PDB entry 5BRV | X-ray diffraction, 1.60 A resolution | chain A

# Chain A
Name: Carbonic anhydrase 2
From: Homo sapiens
Notes: EC 4.2.1.1
UniProtKB: P00918 (CAH2_HUMAN); numbering as in UniProt (aligned over 3-260)
Sequence (260 residues; numbered 1 to 260; the number before each row is that of its first residue):
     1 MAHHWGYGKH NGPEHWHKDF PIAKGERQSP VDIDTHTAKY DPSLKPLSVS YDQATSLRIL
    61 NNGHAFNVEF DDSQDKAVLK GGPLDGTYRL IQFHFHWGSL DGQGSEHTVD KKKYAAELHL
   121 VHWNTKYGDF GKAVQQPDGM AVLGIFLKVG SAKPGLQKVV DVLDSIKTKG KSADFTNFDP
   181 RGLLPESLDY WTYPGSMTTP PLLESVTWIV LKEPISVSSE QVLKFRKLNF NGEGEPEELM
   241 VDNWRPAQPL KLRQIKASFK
Not modelled in the structure: 1-2
Construct notes: initiating methionine (1); expression tag (2); engineered mutation Met-140 (Leu in P00918), Met-197 (Leu in P00918), Ser-205 (Cys in P00918), Leu-252 (Asn in P00918)
Ion coordination: Zn2+: His-94, His-96, His-119 (together with 9TH)
Residues lining bound ligands: 9TH (pentamethylcyclopentadienyl iridium [N-benzensulfonamide-(2-pyridylmethyl-4-benzensulfonamide)amin] chloride): Asn-67, Ile-91, Gln-92, His-94, His-96, Glu-106, His-119, Val-121, Phe-130, Gly-131, Val-134, Met-140, Val-142, Ser-196, Met-197, Thr-198, Thr-199, Pro-200, Pro-201, Leu-203, Trp-208
Swiss-Prot annotation at these positions:
  - active site: His-64 (Proton donor/acceptor)
  - binding site (Zn(2+)): His-94, His-96, His-119
  - binding site (substrate): Thr-198, Thr-199
  - site: Tyr-7 (Fine-tunes the proton-transfer properties of H-64), Asn-62 (Fine-tunes the proton-transfer properties of H-64), Asn-67 (Fine-tunes the proton-transfer properties of H-64), Gln-92 (Involved in the binding of some activators, including histamine and L-histidine)
  - modified residue (Phosphoserine): Ser-165, Ser-172
  - natural variant: Lys-18 (K18E: In Jogjakarta), Gln-92 (Q92P: In OPTB3), His-94 (H94Y: In OPTB3 loss of activity), His-107 (H107Y: In OPTB3), Gly-144 (G144R: In OPTB3), Pro-236 (P236H: In Melbourne)
  - mutagenesis: Trp-5 (W5A: Impaired activity, not rescued by 4-methylimidazole (4-MI); when associated with W-64), Tyr-7 (Y7F: Enhanced activity; Y7H: Reduced proton transfer rate), Asn-62 (N62A: Reduced activity; N62D: Strongly reduced activity; N62H: Reduced proton transfer; when associated with A-64; N62L: Reduced activity; N62T: Reduced activity; N62V: Reduced activity), His-64 (H64A: Reduced CO(2) hydrase activity, rescued by 4-methylimidazole (4-MI). Reduced proton transfer; when associated with H-62. Enhanced proton transfer; when associated with H-67 ...), Ala-65 (A65F: Reduced activity; A65S: 2-fold decrease in enzyme efficiency, as determined by kcat/KM ratio, and efficiently inhibited by chlorzolamide; when associated with Q-67), Asn-67 (N67H: Enhanced proton transfer; when associated with A-64; N67L: Reduced activity ...), His-94 (H94C/D/E/N/Q: Strongly reduced CO(2) hydrase and p-nitrophenyl acetate esterase activities, impaired stability of zinc binding), Glu-106 (E106A/Q: Strongly reduced CO(2) hydrase activity; E106D: Normal CO(2) hydrase activity), Glu-117 (E117Q: Strongly reduced activity and sulfonamide affinity), His-119 (H119D/N/Q: Reduced activity; H119E: Strongly reduced activity), Val-121 (V121A/G/I/L/S: Reduced CO(2) hydrase and p-nitrophenyl acetate esterase activities; V121K/R: Strongly reduced CO(2) hydrase and p-nitrophenyl acetate esterase activities), Val-142 (V142F/Y: Strongly impaired activity; V142G: Weakly impaired activity; V142H: Impaired activity), 3 further mutagenesis entries in UniProt

# Summary
Bound to chain A: compound 9TH. The Zn2+ site is built by His-94, His-96 and His-119. From UniProt:
active-site residue His-64, 3 Zn2+-binding residues, substrate-binding residues Thr-198 and Thr-199 and 15
mutagenesis sites.
Chain A is Carbonic anhydrase 2 (Homo sapiens); the structure, Catalytic Improvement of an Artificial
Metalloenzyme by Computational Design, was determined by X-ray diffraction (same publication as 5BRU and
5BRW).
